Entry 7TJS (electron microscopy, 3.20 A resolution); this record covers chains D and G of the 7 polymer chains in the assembly.

Chain D:
Name: ATP synthase subunit beta
From: Saccharomyces cerevisiae
Notes: EC 7.1.2.2
UniProtKB: A0A6A5PX46 (A0A6A5PX46_YEASX); residues 1-478 here correspond to UniProt positions 34-511 (UniProt number = residue number + 33)
Sequence (478 residues; each row starts with the number of its first residue):
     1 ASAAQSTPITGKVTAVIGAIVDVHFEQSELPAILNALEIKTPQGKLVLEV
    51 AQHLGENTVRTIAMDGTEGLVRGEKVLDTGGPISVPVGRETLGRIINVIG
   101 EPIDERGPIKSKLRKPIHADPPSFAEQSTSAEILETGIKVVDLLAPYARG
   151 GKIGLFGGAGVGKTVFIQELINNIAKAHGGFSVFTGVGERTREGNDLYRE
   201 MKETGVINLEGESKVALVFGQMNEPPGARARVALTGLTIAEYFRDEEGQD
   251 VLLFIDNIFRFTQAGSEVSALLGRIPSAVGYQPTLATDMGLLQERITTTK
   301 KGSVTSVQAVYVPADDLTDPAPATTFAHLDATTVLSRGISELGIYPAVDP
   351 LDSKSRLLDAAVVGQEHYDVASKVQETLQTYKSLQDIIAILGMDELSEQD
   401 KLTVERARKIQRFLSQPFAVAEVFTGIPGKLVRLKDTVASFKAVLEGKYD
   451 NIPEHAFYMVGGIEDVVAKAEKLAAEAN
Unresolved in the structure: 1-8, 475-478
Ligand contacts: ADP (adenosine-5'-diphosphate): Gly158, Ala159, Gly160, Val161, Gly162, Lys163, Thr164, Val165, Arg190, Glu193, Tyr345, Gln416, Phe418, Ala421, Phe424, Thr425, Met459

Chain G:
Name: ATP synthase subunit gamma
From: Saccharomyces cerevisiae
UniProtKB: A0A6A5Q493 (A0A6A5Q493_YEASX); residues 1-278 here correspond to UniProt positions 34-311 (UniProt number = residue number + 33)
Sequence (278 residues; row label = number of the first residue in the row):
     1 ATLKEVEMRLKSIKNIEKITKTMKIVASTRLSKAEKAKISAKKMDEAEQL
    51 FYKNAETKNLDVEATETGAPKELIVAITSDKGLCGSIHSQLAKAVRRHLN
   101 DQPNADIVTIGDKIKMQLLRTHPNNIKLSINGIGKDAPTFQESALIADKL
   151 LSVMKAGTYPKISIFYNDPVSSLSFEPSEKPIFNAKTIEQSPSFGKFEID
   201 TDANVPRDLFEYTLANQMLTAMAQGYAAEISARRNAMDNASKNAGDMINR
   251 YSILYNRTRQAVITNELVDIITGASSLG
Unresolved in the structure: 60-70, 192-203, 277-278

How chain D and chain G interact:
Residue-residue contacts (6; chain D residue first):
  Ile275(D) with Ala274(G), hydrophobic
  Val279(D) with Glu266(G)
  Asp386(D) with Asn15(G)
  Ile387(D) with Ile19(G), hydrophobic
  Leu391(D) with Met23(G), hydrophobic; Leu83(G), hydrophobic
Also at the interface, not in a pair above, chain D (8 interface residues in all): Pro276, Asp316, Ile390
Also at the interface, not in a pair above, chain G (9 interface residues in all): Lys4, Ile270, Gly273

Overview:
Chain D and chain G form an interface of 8 and 9 residues respectively. Bound to chain D: ADP.
Here chain D is ATP synthase subunit beta and chain G is ATP synthase subunit gamma, both from Saccharomyces
cerevisiae. Entry 7TJS (Yeast ATP synthase F1 region State 1-3catalytic beta_tight closed without exogenous
ATP) was determined by electron microscopy (same publication as 7TJT, 7TJU, 7TJV, 7TJW, 7TJX, 7TJY and 30
further entries).
